PDB entry 7XQY | X-ray diffraction, 2.35 A resolution | chains C and E of the 6 polymer chains in the assembly

== Chain C ==
Name: Tubulin alpha-1B chain
From: Sus scrofa
UniProtKB: Q2XVP4 (TBA1B_PIG); residue numbers follow UniProt; this construct covers 1-450
Chain sequence (450 residues; numbered 1 to 450; the number before each row is that of its first residue):
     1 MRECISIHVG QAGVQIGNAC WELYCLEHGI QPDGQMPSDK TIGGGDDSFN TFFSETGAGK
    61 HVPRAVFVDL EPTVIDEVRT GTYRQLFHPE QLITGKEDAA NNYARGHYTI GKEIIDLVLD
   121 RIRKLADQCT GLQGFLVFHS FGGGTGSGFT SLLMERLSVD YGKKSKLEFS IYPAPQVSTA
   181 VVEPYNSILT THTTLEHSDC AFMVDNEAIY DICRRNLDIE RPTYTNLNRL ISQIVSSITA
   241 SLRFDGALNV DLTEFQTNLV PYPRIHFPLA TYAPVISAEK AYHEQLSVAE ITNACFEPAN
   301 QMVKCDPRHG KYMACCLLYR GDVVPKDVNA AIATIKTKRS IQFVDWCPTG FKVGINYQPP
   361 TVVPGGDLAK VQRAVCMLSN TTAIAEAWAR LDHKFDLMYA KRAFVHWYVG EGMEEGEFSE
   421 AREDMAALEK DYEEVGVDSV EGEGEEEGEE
Unresolved in the structure: 441-450
Bound ions: Ca2+: Asp39, Thr41, Gly44, Glu55
Small-molecule neighbours:
  - GTP (guanosine-5'-triphosphate): Gly10, Gln11, Ala12, Gln15, Ile16, Asp69, Asp98, Ala99, Ala100, Asn101, Asn102, Ser140, Gly142, Gly143, Gly144, Thr145, Gly146, Ile171, Pro173, Val177, Ser178, Thr179, Glu183, Asn206, Tyr224, Leu227, Asn228, Ile231
  - GX5 (2-chloranyl-N-(4-methoxyphenyl)-N-methyl-pyrido[3,2-d]pyrimidin-4-amine): Thr179, Ala180, Val181
Swiss-Prot annotation at these positions:
  - motif: Met1 to Cys4 (MREC motif)
  - active site: Glu254
  - binding site (GTP): Gly10, Gln11, Ala12, Gln15, Glu71, Ala99, Ser140, Gly143, Gly144, Thr145, Gly146, Thr179, Glu183, Asn206, Tyr224, Asn228, Leu252
  - binding site (Mg(2+)): Glu71
  - modified residue: Lys40 (N6,N6,N6-trimethyllysine), Ser48 (Phosphoserine), Ser232 (Phosphoserine), Tyr282 (3'-nitrotyrosine), Arg339 (Omega-N-methylarginine), Ser439 (Phosphoserine), Glu443 (5-glutamyl polyglutamate), Glu445 (5-glutamyl polyglutamate)
  - cross-link (Glycyl lysine isopeptide (Lys-Gly)): Lys326 (interchain with G-Cter in ubiquitin), Lys370 (interchain with G-Cter in ubiquitin)

== Chain E ==
Name: Stathmin-4
From: Mus musculus
UniProtKB: P63042 (STMN4_MOUSE); residues 5-145 here correspond to UniProt positions 49-189 (UniProt number = residue number + 44)
Chain sequence (143 residues; numbered 3 to 145; the number before each row is that of its first residue):
     3 MADMEVIELN KCTSGQSFEV ILKPPSFDGV PEFNASLPRR RDPSLEEIQK KLEAAEERRK
    63 YQEAELLKHL AEKREHEREV IQKAIEENNN FIKMAKEKLA QKMESNKENR EAHLAAMLER
   123 LQEKDKHAEE VRKNKELKEE ASR
Unresolved in the structure: 3-5, 29-43, 144-145
Construct notes: initiating methionine (3); expression tag (4)

== How chain C and chain E interact ==
Contacting residue pairs (30):
  His107(C) - Lys104(E)
  His107(C) - Met105(E)
  Tyr108(C) - Lys104(E)
  Tyr108(C) - Met105(E)  hydrophobic
  Tyr108(C) - Asn108(E)
  Thr109(C) - Arg112(E)
  Lys112(C) - Met105(E)
  Glu155(C) - Leu101(E)
  Glu155(C) - Lys104(E)  salt bridge
  Arg156(C) - Leu101(E)
  Ser158(C) - Phe93(E)
  Ser158(C) - Ile94(E)
  Val159(C) - Ile94(E)
  Val159(C) - Ala97(E)  hydrophobic
  Val159(C) - Lys98(E)
  Gly162(C) - Asn90(E)
  Gly162(C) - Ile94(E)
  Lys163(C) - Asn90(E)
  Lys163(C) - Phe93(E)
  His197(C) - Phe93(E)
  Val409(C) - His115(E)
  Gly410(C) - Arg112(E)
  Gly410(C) - His115(E)
  Glu411(C) - Asn108(E)  hydrogen bond (backbone-side chain)
  Glu411(C) - Arg112(E)  salt bridge
  Gly412(C) - Asn108(E)  hydrogen bond (backbone-side chain)
  Gly412(C) - Asn111(E)  hydrogen bond (backbone-side chain)
  Gly412(C) - Arg112(E)
  Met413(C) - Asn108(E)
  Glu414(C) - Asn111(E)  hydrogen bond
Also at the interface, not in a pair above, chain C (21 interface residues in all): Leu152, Thr193, Glu196, Glu417
Also at the interface, not in a pair above, chain E (14 interface residues in all): Ser107, Lys109

== Summary ==
Chain C and chain E form an interface of 21 and 14 residues respectively; the contacts include 4 hydrogen
bonds and 2 salt bridges. Polar pairs include Glu155(C)-Lys104(E), Glu411(C)-Arg112(E) and
Glu411(C)-Asn108(E). Ligands of chain C: GTP and compound GX5.
Chain C is Tubulin alpha-1B chain (Sus scrofa) and chain E is Stathmin-4 (Mus musculus); the structure,
Crystal structure of T2R-TTL-15 complex, was determined by X-ray diffraction.
